Entry 3QNY (X-ray diffraction, 2.30 A resolution); this record covers chains A and B.

Chain A:
Protein: Fab fragment of immunoglobulin A1 light chain
Source organism: Homo sapiens
Notes: antibody fragment or engineered binder
Sequence (219 residues; each row starts with the number of its first residue):
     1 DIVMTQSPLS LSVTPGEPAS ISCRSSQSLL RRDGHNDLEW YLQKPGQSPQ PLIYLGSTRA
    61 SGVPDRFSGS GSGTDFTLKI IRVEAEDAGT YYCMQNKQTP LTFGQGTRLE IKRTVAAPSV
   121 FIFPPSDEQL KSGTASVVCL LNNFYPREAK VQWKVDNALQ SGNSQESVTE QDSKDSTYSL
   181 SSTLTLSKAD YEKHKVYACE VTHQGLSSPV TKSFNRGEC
Not modelled in the structure: 1
Disulfides: C23-C93, C139-C199

Chain B:
Protein: Fab fragment of immunoglobulin A1 heavy chain
Source organism: Homo sapiens
Notes: antibody fragment or engineered binder
Sequence (221 residues; each row starts with the number of its first residue):
     1 EVQLVESGGG LVQPGGSLKL SCAASGFTLS GSNVHWVRQA SGKGLEWVGR IKRNAESDAT
    61 AYAASMRGRL TISRDDSKNT AFLQMNSLKS DDTAMYYCVI RGDVYNRQWG QGTLVTVSSA
   121 SPTSPKVFPL SLCSTQPDGN VVIACLVQGF FPQEPLSVTW SESGQGVTAR NFPPSQDASG
   181 DLYTTSSQLT LPATQCLAGK SVTCHVKHYT NPSQDVTVPC P
Not modelled in the structure: 1-2, 101-106
Disulfides: C22-C98, C145-C204, C196-C220

Interface between chain A and chain B:
Inter-chain disulfides: C219(A)-C133(B)
Residue-residue contacts (62; chain A residue first):
  Y41(A) - W109(B)
  Q43(A) - Q39(B)  hydrogen bond
  Q43(A) - Y97(B)
  Q47(A) - Y97(B)
  S48(A) - Y97(B)
  S48(A) - G110(B)
  P49(A) - W109(B)
  Y54(A) - R107(B)
  Y92(A) - Q39(B)  hydrogen bond
  Y92(A) - K43(B)
  Y92(A) - G44(B)
  Y92(A) - L45(B)  hydrophobic
  T99(A) - A61(B)
  P100(A) - W47(B)  hydrophobic
  L101(A) - H35(B)
  L101(A) - W47(B)
  F103(A) - V37(B)  hydrophobic
  F103(A) - L45(B)  hydrophobic
  F121(A) - L132(B)  hydrophobic
  F121(A) - S134(B)
  F121(A) - P137(B)
  I122(A) - L132(B)
  I122(A) - C133(B)  hydrogen bond (backbone-backbone)
  I122(A) - S134(B)  hydrogen bond (backbone-side chain)
  F123(A) - L130(B)  hydrophobic
  F123(A) - S131(B)
  F123(A) - L132(B)  hydrophobic
  F123(A) - V142(B)  hydrophobic
  F123(A) - A144(B)  hydrophobic
  P124(A) - S131(B)
  P124(A) - C133(B)  hydrophobic
  S126(A) - F128(B)
  S126(A) - P129(B)
  E128(A) - F128(B)
  Q129(A) - F128(B)
  Q129(A) - L146(B)
  S136(A) - L146(B)
  V138(A) - L130(B)  hydrophobic
  L140(A) - F172(B)  hydrophobic
  L140(A) - S186(B)
  L140(A) - Q188(B)
  N142(A) - R170(B)
  N142(A) - Q188(B)  hydrogen bond
  N143(A) - R170(B)  hydrogen bond
  Q165(A) - S175(B)  hydrogen bond
  Q165(A) - Q176(B)
  Q165(A) - D177(B)
  Q165(A) - T184(B)
  E166(A) - S175(B)
  S167(A) - F172(B)
  S167(A) - P173(B)  hydrogen bond (side chain-backbone)
  V168(A) - P173(B)
  T169(A) - N171(B)
  T169(A) - F172(B)
  S179(A) - R170(B)
  S179(A) - F172(B)
  L180(A) - F172(B)
  S181(A) - F172(B)
  S181(A) - S186(B)  hydrogen bond
  K212(A) - T135(B)
  F214(A) - C133(B)  hydrophobic
  C219(A) - C133(B)  disulfide
Interface residues without a listed pair, chain A (40 interface residues in all): E39, G46, P51, Q105, V120, T183
Interface residues without a listed pair, chain B (41 interface residues in all): E46, R50, Q111, V127, I143, Q148, T185

Overview:
40 residues of chain A and 41 residues of chain B are in contact, with 1 disulfide bond and 9 hydrogen bonds.
Polar contacts include Q43(A)-Q39(B), Y92(A)-Q39(B) and I122(A)-S134(B).
Chain A is Fab fragment of immunoglobulin A1 light chain and chain B is Fab fragment of immunoglobulin A1
heavy chain, both from Homo sapiens; the structure, Monoclinic form of human IgA1 Fab fragment, sharing same
Fv as IgG, was determined by X-ray diffraction (same publication as 3QNX, 3QNZ, 3QO1 and 3M8O).
